Entry 5Z6U (X-ray diffraction, 1.95 A resolution); this record covers chain A.

== Chain A ==
Protein: NAD(P)H-dependent D-xylose reductase
Source organism: Scheffersomyces stipitis (strain ATCC 58785 / CBS 6054 / NBRC 10063 / NRRL Y-11545)
Notes: EC 1.1.1.307
UniProt: P31867 (XYL1_PICST); residues 1-318 here = UniProt positions 1-318
Amino-acid sequence (343 residues; each row starts with the number of its first residue; numbers below 1 keep their minus sign (Met-24 is residue -24)):
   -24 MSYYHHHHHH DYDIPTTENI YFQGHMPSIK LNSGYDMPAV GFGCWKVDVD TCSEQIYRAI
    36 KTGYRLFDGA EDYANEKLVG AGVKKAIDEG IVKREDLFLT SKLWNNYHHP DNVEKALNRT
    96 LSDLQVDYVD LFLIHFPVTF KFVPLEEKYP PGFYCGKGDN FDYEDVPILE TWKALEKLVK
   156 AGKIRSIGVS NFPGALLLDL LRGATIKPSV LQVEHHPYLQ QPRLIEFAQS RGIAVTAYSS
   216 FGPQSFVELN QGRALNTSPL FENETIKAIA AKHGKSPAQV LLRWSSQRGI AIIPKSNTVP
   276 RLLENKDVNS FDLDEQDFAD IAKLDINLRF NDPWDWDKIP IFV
Disordered / not traced: -24 to 0
Sequence notes: initiating methionine (-24); expression tag (-23 to 0)
Swiss-Prot annotation at these positions:
  - active site: Tyr48 (Proton donor)
  - binding site (substrate): His110
  - binding site (NAD(+)): Ser165, Asn166, Ser214 to Glu223, Lys270 to Asn280
  - site: Lys77 (Lowers pKa of active site Tyr)
What the authors report for this chain:
  - catalytic residues: Asp43, Tyr48, Lys77, His110 (by similarity / conservation)
  - mutagenesis - L224A: decreased catalytic activity
  - mutagenesis - W20A, D47A, W79A, H110A, F111A, F128A, F221A, N306A, W311A: abolished catalytic activity

== Summary ==
UniProt lists active-site residue Tyr48, substrate-binding residue His110 and 23 NAD+-binding residues. The
paper reports catalytic residues Asp43, Tyr48 and Lys77 among others; W20A, D47A and W79A, among others,
abolish catalytic activity; 10 substitutions were tested in all.
Chain A is NAD(P)H-dependent D-xylose reductase (Scheffersomyces stipitis (strain ATCC 58785 / CBS 6054 / NBRC
10063 / NRRL Y-11545)); the structure, Crystal structure of D-xylose reductase from Scheffersomyces stipitis,
was determined by X-ray diffraction together with 5Z6T from the same study.
